Entry 7AHV (X-ray diffraction, 3.11 A resolution); this record covers chains A and H of the 4 polymer chains in the assembly.

[Chain A]
Molecule: anti-FIXa Fab of mim8 heavy chain
Organism: Homo sapiens
Notes: antibody fragment or engineered binder
Sequence (224 residues; row label = number of the first residue in the row):
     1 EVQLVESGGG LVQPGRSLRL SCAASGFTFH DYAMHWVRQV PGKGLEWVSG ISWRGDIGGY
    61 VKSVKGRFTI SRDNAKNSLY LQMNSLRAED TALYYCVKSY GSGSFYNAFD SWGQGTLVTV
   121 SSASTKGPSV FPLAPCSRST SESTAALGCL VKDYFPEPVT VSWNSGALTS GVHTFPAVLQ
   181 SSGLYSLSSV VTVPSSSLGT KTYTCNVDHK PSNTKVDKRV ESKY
Disordered / not traced: 224
Disulfides: Cys22-Cys96, Cys149-Cys205

[Chain H]
Molecule: Coagulation factor IX
Organism: Homo sapiens
Notes: EC 3.4.21.22
UniProt: P00740 (FA9_HUMAN); the construct lacks a stretch of the UniProt sequence and is renumbered around it, so the offset changes along the chain: 16-36 = UniProt 227-247; 38-60 = UniProt 248-270; 61-95 = UniProt 272-306; 96-129 = UniProt 309-342; 6 more segments
Sequence (235 residues; each row starts with the number of its first residue; note: 3 numbers in that range are skipped by the numbering (no residue carries them; nothing is unmodelled there); a row labelled like 95A-95B holds insertion residues (95A, then the next letters in order)):
    16 VVGGEDAKPG QFPWQVVLNG K
    38 VDAFCGGSIV NEKWIVTAAH CVE
   60A T
    61 GVKITVVAGE HNIEETEHTE QKRNVIRIIP HHNYN
95A-95B AA
    96 INKYNHDIAL LELDEPLVLN SYVTPICIAD KEYT
129A-129B NI
   130 FLKFGSGYVS GWGRVF
   147 HKGRSALVLQ YLRVPLVDRA TCLRSTKFTI YNNMFCAG
  184A F
   185 HEGG
  188A R
   189 DSCQGDSGGP HVTEVEGTSF LTGIISWGE
   219 ECA
  221A M
   222 KGKYGIYTKV SRYVNWIKEK TKLT
Disulfides: Cys42-Cys58, Cys168-Cys182, Cys191-Cys220
Glycans and other covalent adducts: compound 0GJ linked to His57, Ser195
Ion coordination: Ca2+: Glu70, Asn72, Glu75, Glu77
Ligand contacts: 0GJ (L-alpha-glutamyl-N-{(1S)-4-{[amino(iminio)methyl]amino}-1-[(1S)-2-chloro-1-hydroxyethyl]butyl}glycinamide): Cys42, Cys58, Tyr99, His147, Asp189, Ser190, Cys191, Gln192, Gly193, Asp194, Ile213, Ser214, Trp215, Gly216, Glu217, Glu219, Cys220, Gly226, Ile227
Curated features (UniProtKB/Swiss-Prot):
  - active site (Charge relay system): His57, Asp102, Ser195
  - binding site (Ca(2+)): Glu70, Asn72, Glu75, Glu77, Glu80

[How chain A and chain H interact]
Residue-residue contacts (16):
  His30(A) with Lys173(H), hydrogen bond (backbone-side chain)
  Asp31(A) with Lys173(H), salt bridge
  Trp53(A) with Lys173(H); Phe174(H), hydrophobic
  Asp56(A) with Thr175(H)
  Ile57(A) with Thr175(H)
  Ser102(A) with Arg170(H), hydrogen bond (side chain-backbone); Ser171(H); Thr172(H); Lys173(H), hydrogen bond (backbone-backbone)
  Gly103(A) with Lys173(H)
  Ser104(A) with Leu169(H), hydrogen bond (side chain-backbone); Arg170(H); Thr172(H)
  Tyr106(A) with Arg170(H), hydrogen bond (backbone-side chain)
  Asn107(A) with Arg170(H)
Other interface residues (no listed pair), chain H (8 interface residues in all): Lys224

[In short]
10 residues of chain A and 8 residues of chain H are in contact, with 5 hydrogen bonds and 1 salt bridge.
Polar pairs include Asp31(A)-Lys173(H), His30(A)-Lys173(H) and Ser102(A)-Arg170(H). Compound 0GJ is covalently
linked to His57(H).
Chain A is anti-FIXa Fab of mim8 heavy chain and chain H is Coagulation factor IX, both from Homo sapiens; the
structure, Anti-FIXa Fab of mim8 in complex with human FIXa, was determined by X-ray diffraction.
